PDB entry 4FTG | X-ray diffraction, 2.51 A resolution | chains B and E of the 5 polymer chains in the assembly

[Chain B]
Protein: Protein S100-A10
Organism: Homo sapiens
UniProtKB: P60903 (S10AA_HUMAN); residues 1-96 here correspond to UniProt positions 2-97 (UniProt number = residue number + 1)
Sequence (96 residues; row label = number of the first residue in the row):
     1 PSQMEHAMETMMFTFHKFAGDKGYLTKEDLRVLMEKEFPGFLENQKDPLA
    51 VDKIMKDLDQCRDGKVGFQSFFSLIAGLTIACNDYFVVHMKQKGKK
Not modelled in the structure: 92-96
Disulfide bonds: C61 forms a disulfide with the same residue of a neighbouring copy of this chain
UniProt features mapped onto this chain:
  - region: D59 to S70 (Ancestral calcium site)
  - modified residue (N6-acetyllysine): K22, K27, K36, K53, K56
  - cross-link: K36 (Glycyl lysine isopeptide (Lys-Gly) (interchain with G-Cter in SUMO2))
Reported in the primary citation:
  - specificity-determining residues: S73, G77, A81 (proposed by the authors, not directly observed)

[Chain E]
Protein: Neuroblast differentiation-associated protein AHNAK
Notes: fragment: AHNAK peptide
UniProtKB: Q09666 (AHNK_HUMAN); residues 1-20 here correspond to UniProt positions 5654-5673 (UniProt number = residue number + 5653)
Sequence (22 residues; numbered 0 to 21; the number before each row is that of its first residue; numbering starts at 0):
     0 XGKVTFPKMKIPKFTFSGRELX
Not modelled in the structure: 0, 17-21
Modified residues: ACE (acetyl group) at position 0; NH2 (amino group) at position 21
Differences from the reference sequence: acetylation (0); amidation (21)

[Chain B / chain E interface]
Pairs across the interface (16):
  F41(B) with F13(E), hydrophobic
  D57(B) with P11(E)
  Q60(B) with K9(E), hydrogen bond
  S70(B) with K9(E)
  S73(B) with K9(E), hydrogen bond; P11(E)
  L74(B) with P11(E), hydrophobic
  G77(B) with I10(E); P11(E); F13(E)
  L78(B) with F13(E), hydrophobic
  I80(B) with I10(E), hydrophobic
  A81(B) with F13(E); S16(E)
  Y85(B) with S16(E)
  V88(B) with S16(E)
Interface residues without a listed pair, chain B (16 interface residues in all): Q69, A76, D84, H89
Interface residues without a listed pair, chain E (7 interface residues in all): M8, F15
From the paper, about this interface:
  - pairs named by the authors: F41(B)-F13(E) (hydrophobic contact), S73(B)-K9(E) (hydrogen bond), L74(B)-F13(E) (hydrophobic contact), L78(B)-F13(E) (hydrophobic contact), K9(E)-S70(B), K9(E)-Q60(B), I10(E)-I80(B) (hydrophobic contact)
  - interface residues, chain B: I80(B)

[Overview]
Chain B and chain E form an interface of 16 and 7 residues respectively, with 2 hydrogen bonds. Among the
polar pairs are Q60(B)-K9(E) and S73(B)-K9(E). The authors report hydrophobic contacts between F41(B) and
F13(E), L74(B) and F13(E) and L78(B) and F13(E) among others; a hydrogen bond between S73(B) and K9(E);
contacts between K9(E) and S70(B) and K9(E) and Q60(B). The paper reports the interface residue I80(B);
specificity determinants S73(B), G77(B) and A81(B).
Chain B is Protein S100-A10 (Homo sapiens) and chain E is Neuroblast differentiation-associated protein AHNAK;
the structure, The crystal structure of an AHNAK peptide in complex with the S100A10/AnxA2 heterotetramer, was
determined by X-ray diffraction.
